3CDZ - chains A and B; structure by X-ray diffraction, 3.98 A resolution.

[Chain A]
Name: Coagulation factor VIII heavy chain
From: Homo sapiens
Notes: fragment: B-domain deleted
UniProtKB: P00451 (FA8_HUMAN); residues 1-740 here correspond to UniProt positions 20-759 (UniProt number = residue number + 19)
Chain sequence (754 residues; numbered 1 to 754; the number before each row is that of its first residue):
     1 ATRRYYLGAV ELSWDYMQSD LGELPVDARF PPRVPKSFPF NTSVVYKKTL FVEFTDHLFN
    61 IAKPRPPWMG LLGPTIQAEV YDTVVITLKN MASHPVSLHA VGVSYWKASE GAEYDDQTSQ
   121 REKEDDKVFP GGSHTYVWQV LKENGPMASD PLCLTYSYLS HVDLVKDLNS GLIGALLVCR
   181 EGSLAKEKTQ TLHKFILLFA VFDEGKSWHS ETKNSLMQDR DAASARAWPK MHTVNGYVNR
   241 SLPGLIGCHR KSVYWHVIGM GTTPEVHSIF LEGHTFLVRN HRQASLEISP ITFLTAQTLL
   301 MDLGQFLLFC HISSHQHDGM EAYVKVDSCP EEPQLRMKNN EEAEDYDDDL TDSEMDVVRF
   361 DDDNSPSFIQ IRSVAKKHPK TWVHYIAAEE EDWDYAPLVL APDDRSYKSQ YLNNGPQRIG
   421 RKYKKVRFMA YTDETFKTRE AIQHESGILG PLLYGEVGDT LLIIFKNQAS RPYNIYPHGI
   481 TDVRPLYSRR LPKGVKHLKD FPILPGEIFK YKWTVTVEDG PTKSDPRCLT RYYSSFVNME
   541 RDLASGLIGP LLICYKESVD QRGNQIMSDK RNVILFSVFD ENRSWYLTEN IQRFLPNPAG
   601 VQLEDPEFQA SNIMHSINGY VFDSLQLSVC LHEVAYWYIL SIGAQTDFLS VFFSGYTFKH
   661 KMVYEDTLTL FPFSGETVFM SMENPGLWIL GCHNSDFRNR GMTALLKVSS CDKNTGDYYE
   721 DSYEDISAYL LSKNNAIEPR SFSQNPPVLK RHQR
Not modelled in the structure: 17-43, 211-223, 334-376, 714-754
Cystine bridges: C153-C179, C248-C329, C528-C554, C630-C711
Covalent attachments: N-acetylglucosamine (NAG) linked to N239
Bound ions: Ca2+: K107, E122, D125, D126; Cu ion near H267 (its only coordinating residue here)
UniProt features mapped onto this chain:
  - site (Cleavage): R372, S373, R740
  - modified residue (Sulfotyrosine): Y346, Y718, Y719, Y723
  - glycosylation (N-linked (GlcNAc...) asparagine): N41, N239, N582
Reported in the primary citation:
  - post-translational modification sites: N239
  - Cu ion coordination: H267, C310, H315
  - Ca2+ coordination: K107, E122, D125, D126

[Chain B]
Name: Coagulation factor VIII light chain
From: Homo sapiens
Notes: fragment: B-domain deleted
UniProtKB: P00451 (FA8_HUMAN); residues 1649-2332 here correspond to UniProt positions 1668-2351 (UniProt number = residue number + 19)
Chain sequence (684 residues; each row starts with the number of its first residue):
  1649 EITRTTLQSD QEEIDYDDTI SVEMKKEDFD IYDEDENQSP RSFQKKTRHY FIAAVERLWD
  1709 YGMSSSPHVL RNRAQSGSVP QFKKVVFQEF TDGSFTQPLY RGELNEHLGL LGPYIRAEVE
  1769 DNIMVTFRNQ ASRPYSFYSS LISYEEDQRQ GAEPRKNFVK PNETKTYFWK VQHHMAPTKD
  1829 EFDCKAWAYF SDVDLEKDVH SGLIGPLLVC HTNTLNPAHG RQVTVQEFAL FLTIFDETKS
  1889 WYFTENMERN CRAPCNIQME DPTFKENYRF HAINGYIMDT LPGLVMAQDQ RIRWYLLSMG
  1949 SNENIHSIHF SGHVFTVRKK EEYKMALYNL YPGVFETVEM LPSKAGIWRV ECLIGEHLHA
  2009 GMSTLFLVYS NKCQTPLGMA SGHIRDFQIT ASGQYGQWAP KLARLHYSGS INAWSTKEPF
  2069 SWIKVDLLAP MIIHGIKTQG ARQKFSSLYI SQFIIMYSLD GKKWQTYRGN STGTLMVFFG
  2129 NVDSSGIKHN IFNPPIIARY IRLHPTHYSI RSTLRMELMG CDLNSCSMPL GMESKAISDA
  2189 QITASSYFTN MFATWSPSKA RLHLQGRSNA WRPQVNNPKE WLQVDFQKTM KVTGVTTQGV
  2249 KSLLTSMYVK EFLISSSQDG HQWTLFFQNG KVKVFQGNQD SFTPVVNSLD PPLLTRYLRI
  2309 HPQSWVHQIA LRMEVLGCEA QDLY
Not modelled in the structure: 1649-1690, 1714-1724
Construct notes: variant L1880 (Phe1899 in P00451)
Cystine bridges: C1832-C1858, C1899-C1903, C2021-C2169, C2174-C2326
Covalent attachments: N-acetylglucosamine (NAG) linked to N1810, N2118
Bound ions: Cu ion: H1954, H2005
UniProt features mapped onto this chain:
  - site: R1689, S1690 (Cleavage)
  - modified residue (Sulfotyrosine): Y1664, Y1680
  - glycosylation (N-linked (GlcNAc...) asparagine): N1810, N2118
Reported in the primary citation:
  - post-translational modification sites: N1810, N2118
  - Cu ion coordination: H1954, C2000, H2005
  - contacts within the chain: T2023-M2176, S2029-V2294

[Interface between chain A and chain B]
Contacting residue pairs (137; chain A residue first):
  H99(A) - H1957(B)
  H99(A) - S1959(B)
  H99(A) - E1999(B)
  V101(A) - H1957(B)
  V101(A) - A1974(B)  hydrophobic
  G102(A) - V1962(B)
  G102(A) - A1974(B)
  V103(A) - G1960(B)
  S104(A) - K1992(B)  hydrogen bond
  Y105(A) - S1959(B)  hydrogen bond
  Y105(A) - G1960(B)  hydrogen bond (side chain-backbone)
  Y105(A) - K1992(B)
  W106(A) - E2327(B)
  W106(A) - A2328(B)  hydrophobic
  W106(A) - Q2329(B)
  K107(A) - A1993(B)
  K107(A) - G1994(B)
  K107(A) - W1996(B)
  K107(A) - N2172(B)
  E110(A) - S1959(B)  hydrogen bond
  E110(A) - W1996(B)
  E110(A) - R1997(B)  salt bridge
  Y114(A) - I1995(B)
  Y114(A) - W1996(B)
  Y114(A) - R1997(B)  hydrogen bond
  D116(A) - I1995(B)
  D116(A) - W1996(B)
  Q117(A) - I1995(B)
  S119(A) - P2300(B)
  S119(A) - L2302(B)
  R121(A) - Q2266(B)
  R121(A) - L2302(B)  hydrogen bond (side chain-backbone)
  E122(A) - K2239(B)  salt bridge
  V137(A) - Q2329(B)
  V137(A) - Y2332(B)
  Q139(A) - K1992(B)
  L141(A) - K1992(B)
  K142(A) - K1972(B)
  E143(A) - K1972(B)  hydrogen bond (backbone-side chain)
  E143(A) - L1989(B)
  E143(A) - S1991(B)
  N144(A) - V1962(B)
  N144(A) - K1972(B)
  G145(A) - K1972(B)  hydrogen bond (backbone-side chain)
  M147(A) - E1970(B)
  M147(A) - Y1971(B)  hydrophobic
  M147(A) - K1972(B)
  S149(A) - E1969(B)
  D150(A) - Y1971(B)
  D150(A) - K1972(B)
  L154(A) - K1972(B)
  Y156(A) - K1972(B)
  Y156(A) - M1973(B)
  Y156(A) - A1974(B)  hydrophobic
  H161(A) - E1999(B)  salt bridge
  D163(A) - H2007(B)  salt bridge
  L164(A) - L2001(B)
  L164(A) - G2003(B)
  L164(A) - H2007(B)
  V165(A) - G2003(B)
  V165(A) - E2004(B)
  K206(A) - E2004(B)
  T262(A) - G2003(B)
  T262(A) - E2004(B)
  T263(A) - I2002(B)
  T263(A) - E2004(B)
  P264(A) - E1951(B)
  P264(A) - I1953(B)  hydrophobic
  P264(A) - I2002(B)
  P264(A) - H2005(B)
  V266(A) - I1953(B)  hydrophobic
  R279(A) - K1967(B)
  R279(A) - K1968(B)
  R279(A) - E1969(B)  salt bridge
  R279(A) - Y1971(B)
  H281(A) - K1967(B)
  S289(A) - N1977(B)  hydrogen bond
  S289(A) - Y1979(B)  hydrogen bond
  P290(A) - I1953(B)  hydrophobic
  P290(A) - S1955(B)
  P290(A) - I2002(B)  hydrophobic
  I291(A) - S1955(B)
  I291(A) - L1975(B)
  I291(A) - N1977(B)  hydrogen bond (backbone-side chain)
  I291(A) - L2001(B)  hydrophobic
  T292(A) - N1977(B)  hydrogen bond
  F293(A) - L1975(B)  hydrophobic
  L294(A) - Y1971(B)  hydrophobic
  L294(A) - M1973(B)  hydrophobic
  S524(A) - K1968(B)  hydrogen bond (backbone-side chain)
  D647(A) - N1950(B)  hydrogen bond
  F648(A) - N1950(B)  hydrogen bond (backbone-side chain)
  F648(A) - I1953(B)  hydrophobic
  F648(A) - Y1979(B)  hydrophobic
  S650(A) - P1980(B)
  F652(A) - L1843(B)  hydrophobic
  S654(A) - Y1786(B)
  G655(A) - Y1786(B)  hydrogen bond (backbone-side chain)
  G655(A) - S1788(B)
  T657(A) - S1788(B)
  T657(A) - H1822(B)
  T657(A) - W1835(B)
  K661(A) - K1967(B)
  M662(A) - D1828(B)
  M662(A) - K1968(B)
  V663(A) - E1829(B)
  V663(A) - K1967(B)
  Y664(A) - H1822(B)
  Y664(A) - K1833(B)
  Y664(A) - W1835(B)
  E665(A) - K1833(B)  salt bridge
  E665(A) - F1983(B)
  D666(A) - S1788(B)  hydrogen bond
  D666(A) - W1835(B)
  D666(A) - G1981(B)
  D666(A) - F1983(B)
  T667(A) - G1981(B)
  T669(A) - Y1979(B)
  T669(A) - P1980(B)
  F671(A) - Y1979(B)
  E683(A) - H1822(B)  salt bridge
  N684(A) - S1791(B)
  N684(A) - Y1792(B)  hydrogen bond (side chain-backbone)
  P685(A) - E1794(B)
  P685(A) - R1803(B)  hydrogen bond (backbone-side chain)
  G686(A) - R1803(B)
  L687(A) - E1801(B)
  L687(A) - R1803(B)
  L687(A) - K1804(B)
  W688(A) - Y1792(B)  hydrophobic
  H693(A) - M1947(B)
  H693(A) - G1981(B)
  N694(A) - N1950(B)
  S695(A) - L1843(B)
  S695(A) - E1844(B)
  F697(A) - N1950(B)
  R698(A) - L1843(B)
Other interface residues (no listed pair), chain A (85 interface residues in all): V85, A100, A108, P146, P151, L159, V162, V278, K523, F653, Y656, S681, D696
Other interface residues (no listed pair), chain B (74 interface residues in all): S1787, L1789, I1790, E1793, S1949, H1961, T1964, R1966, V1982, L2006, S2011, L2301
The authors on this interface:
  - residue pairs: R121(A)-Q2266(B), R121(A)-L2302(B), E122(A)-K2239(B)

[Summary]
85 residues of chain A and 74 residues of chain B are in contact; the contacts include 19 hydrogen bonds and 7
salt bridges. Polar pairs include E110(A)-R1997(B), E122(A)-K2239(B) and H161(A)-E1999(B). The paper describes
contacts between R121(A) and Q2266(B), R121(A) and L2302(B) and E122(A) and K2239(B). The paper reports Cu ion
coordination by H267(A), C310(A) and H1954(B) among others; Ca2+ coordination by K107(A), E122(A) and D125(A)
among others.
Chain A is Coagulation factor VIII heavy chain and chain B is Coagulation factor VIII light chain, both from
Homo sapiens; the structure, Crystal structure of human factor VIII, was determined by X-ray diffraction.
